2PRC - chains M and H of the 4 polymer chains in the assembly; structure by X-ray diffraction, 2.45 A resolution.

# Chain M
Name: Photosynthetic reaction center
Source organism: Blastochloris viridis
UniProtKB: P06010 (RCEM_RHOVI); residue numbers follow UniProt; this construct covers 1-323
Chain sequence (323 residues; each row starts with the number of its first residue):
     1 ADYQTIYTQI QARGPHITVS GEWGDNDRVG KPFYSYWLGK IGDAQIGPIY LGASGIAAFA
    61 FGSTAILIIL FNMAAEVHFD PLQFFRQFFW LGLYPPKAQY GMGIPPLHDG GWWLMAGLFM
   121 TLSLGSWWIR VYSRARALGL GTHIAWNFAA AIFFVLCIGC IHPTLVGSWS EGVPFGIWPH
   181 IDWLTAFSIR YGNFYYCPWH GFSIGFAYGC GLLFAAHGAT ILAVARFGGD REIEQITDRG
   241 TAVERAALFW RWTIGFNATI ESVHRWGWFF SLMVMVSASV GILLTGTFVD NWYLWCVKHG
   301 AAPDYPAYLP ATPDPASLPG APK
Ion coordination: bacteriochlorophyll b Mg site 1 near His-180 (its only coordinating residue here); bacteriochlorophyll b Mg site 2 near His-200 (its only coordinating residue here); Fe2+: His-217, Glu-232, His-264 (shared with 2 residues of chain L)
Ligand contacts:
  - bacteriochlorophyll b (BCB), molecule 1: Ile-46, Met-120, Phe-154, Val-155, Ile-158, Val-173, Ile-177, Trp-178, His-180, Ile-181, Trp-183, Leu-184
  - bacteriochlorophyll b (BCB), molecule 2: Gly-62, Ala-65, Ile-66, Ile-69, Met-120, Leu-124, Phe-148, Ala-151, Ile-152, Phe-154, Val-155, Ile-158, Phe-175, Trp-183, Leu-184, Thr-185, Phe-187, Ser-188, Phe-194, Tyr-195, Cys-197, Trp-199, His-200, Ser-203, Ile-204, Ala-207, Tyr-208, Val-274, Met-275, Ala-278, Gly-281, Ile-282
  - bacteriochlorophyll b (BCB), molecule 3: Leu-184, Tyr-195, Tyr-208
  - bacteriochlorophyll b (BCB), molecule 4: Tyr-195, His-200, Gly-201, Ile-204, Gly-205, Tyr-208, Gly-209, Leu-212, Phe-270
  - bacteriopheophytin b (BPB), molecule 1: Ala-58, Phe-59, Gly-62, Ser-63, Ile-66, Leu-67, Ser-123, Leu-124, Trp-127, Val-131, Ile-144, Asn-147, Phe-148, Ala-151, Ser-271, Val-274, Met-275
  - bacteriopheophytin b (BPB), molecule 2: Tyr-208, Gly-211, Leu-212, Ala-215, Ala-216, Trp-250, Thr-253, Ile-254
  - menaquinone-7 (MQ7): Leu-212, Leu-213, Ala-216, His-217, Thr-220, Val-243, Ala-246, Ala-247, Trp-250, Ile-254, Phe-256, Asn-257, Ala-258, Thr-259, Ile-260, Val-263, Trp-266, Phe-270
  - 15-cis-1,2-dihydroneurosporene (NS5): Ile-66, Ile-69, Leu-70, Met-73, Phe-88, Trp-113, Leu-114, Gly-117, Leu-118, Met-120, Thr-121, Val-155, Ile-158, Gly-159, Cys-160, Trp-169, Val-173, Pro-174, Phe-175, Gly-176, Ile-177, His-180

# Chain H
Name: Photosynthetic reaction center
Source organism: Blastochloris viridis
UniProtKB: P06008 (RCEH_RHOVI); residues 2-258 here = UniProt positions 2-258
Chain sequence (258 residues; each row starts with the number of its first residue):
     1 MYHGALAQHL DIAQLVWYAQ WLVIWTVVLL YLRREDRREG YPLVEPLGLV KLAPEDGQVY
    61 ELPYPKTFVL PHGGTVTVPR RRPETRELKL AQTDGFEGAP LQPTGNPLVD AVGPASYAER
   121 AEVVDATVDG KAKIVPLRVA TDFSIAEGDV DPRGLPVVAA DGVEAGTVTD LWVDRSEHYF
   181 RYLELSVAGS ARTALIPLGF CDVKKDKIVV TSILSEQFAN VPRLQSRDQI TLREEDKVSA
   241 YYAGGLLYAT PERAESLL
Modified positions: Met-1 (n-formylmethionine; FME)

# Chain M / chain H interface
Residue-residue contacts (124):
  Ala-1(M) / Gly-199(H)
  Asp-2(M) / Gly-199(H)
  Tyr-3(M) / Asp-202(H)
  Gln-4(M) / Tyr-179(H)  hydrogen bond
  Gln-4(M) / Leu-198(H)
  Gln-4(M) / Gly-199(H)
  Thr-8(M) / Tyr-179(H)
  Gln-9(M) / Asp-149(H)
  Gln-9(M) / Leu-198(H)
  Gln-9(M) / Cys-201(H)  hydrogen bond (side chain-backbone)
  Gln-9(M) / Val-203(H)  hydrogen bond (side chain-backbone)
  Ile-10(M) / Ile-145(H)  hydrophobic
  Ile-10(M) / Asp-149(H)
  Ile-10(M) / Val-150(H)
  Ile-10(M) / Pro-152(H)  hydrophobic
  Ile-10(M) / Phe-180(H)
  Gln-11(M) / Ile-145(H)
  Gln-11(M) / Ala-146(H)  hydrogen bond (backbone-backbone)
  Gln-11(M) / Asp-149(H)  hydrogen bond (backbone-side chain)
  Gln-11(M) / Phe-180(H)
  Ala-12(M) / Ser-144(H)
  Ala-12(M) / Val-173(H)  hydrophobic
  Ala-12(M) / His-178(H)
  Ala-12(M) / Tyr-179(H)
  Ala-12(M) / Phe-180(H)  hydrophobic
  Arg-13(M) / Phe-143(H)
  Arg-13(M) / Ser-144(H)  hydrogen bond (backbone-backbone)
  Arg-13(M) / Ala-146(H)
  Gly-14(M) / Asp-142(H)
  Gly-14(M) / Phe-143(H)
  Gly-14(M) / His-178(H)
  Pro-15(M) / Asp-142(H)
  Pro-15(M) / Phe-143(H)
  Pro-15(M) / His-178(H)  hydrogen bond (backbone-side chain)
  Ile-17(M) / Arg-175(H)
  Ile-17(M) / His-178(H)
  Tyr-36(M) / Gly-148(H)
  Tyr-36(M) / Asp-149(H)  hydrogen bond
  Lys-40(M) / Asp-149(H)  salt bridge
  Pro-198(M) / Trp-17(H)
  Trp-199(M) / Ala-13(H)
  Trp-199(M) / Val-16(H)
  Trp-199(M) / Trp-17(H)
  Trp-199(M) / Gln-20(H)  hydrogen bond
  Phe-202(M) / Trp-17(H)
  Phe-202(M) / Gln-20(H)
  Phe-202(M) / Trp-21(H)  hydrophobic
  Phe-202(M) / Ile-24(H)  hydrophobic
  Phe-206(M) / Ile-24(H)  hydrophobic
  Arg-226(M) / Gly-199(H)  hydrogen bond (side chain-backbone)
  Arg-226(M) / Phe-200(H)
  Arg-226(M) / Ser-239(H)
  Arg-226(M) / Leu-246(H)
  Phe-227(M) / Ser-239(H)
  Phe-227(M) / Ala-243(H)  hydrophobic
  Asp-230(M) / Arg-181(H)  salt bridge
  Arg-231(M) / Asp-125(H)  salt bridge
  Arg-231(M) / Ile-134(H)
  Arg-231(M) / Arg-181(H)
  Arg-231(M) / Glu-235(H)  salt bridge
  Glu-234(M) / Arg-120(H)  hydrogen bond (backbone-side chain)
  Glu-234(M) / Lys-133(H)  salt bridge
  Gln-235(M) / Arg-120(H)
  Ile-236(M) / Glu-39(H)
  Ile-236(M) / Phe-68(H)  hydrophobic
  Thr-237(M) / Phe-68(H)
  Thr-237(M) / Leu-70(H)
  Thr-237(M) / Val-76(H)
  Asp-238(M) / Arg-120(H)  salt bridge
  Asp-238(M) / Ala-121(H)  hydrogen bond (side chain-backbone)
  Asp-238(M) / Leu-232(H)
  Arg-239(M) / Glu-39(H)  salt bridge
  Arg-239(M) / Gly-40(H)
  Arg-239(M) / Arg-82(H)
  Arg-239(M) / Ala-118(H)
  Arg-239(M) / Arg-120(H)
  Gly-240(M) / Ala-118(H)
  Gly-240(M) / Arg-120(H)
  Gly-240(M) / Asp-236(H)
  Thr-241(M) / Ser-116(H)  hydrogen bond (side chain-backbone)
  Thr-241(M) / Ala-118(H)
  Thr-241(M) / Asp-236(H)  hydrogen bond (backbone-side chain)
  Glu-244(M) / Ala-118(H)
  Arg-245(M) / Pro-114(H)  hydrogen bond (side chain-backbone)
  Arg-245(M) / Ser-116(H)  hydrogen bond (side chain-backbone)
  Arg-245(M) / Ala-240(H)
  Arg-245(M) / Ala-243(H)
  Arg-251(M) / Tyr-41(H)  hydrogen bond
  Arg-251(M) / Leu-43(H)
  Phe-256(M) / Arg-33(H)
  Asn-257(M) / Arg-33(H)  hydrogen bond (backbone-side chain)
  Asn-257(M) / Asp-36(H)
  Ala-258(M) / Asp-36(H)
  Thr-259(M) / Glu-35(H)
  Thr-259(M) / Asp-36(H)
  Thr-259(M) / Glu-39(H)
  Glu-261(M) / Lys-66(H)  salt bridge
  Glu-261(M) / Phe-68(H)
  Ser-262(M) / Glu-35(H)
  Ser-262(M) / Asp-36(H)  hydrogen bond
  Arg-265(M) / Tyr-31(H)  hydrogen bond
  Arg-265(M) / Leu-32(H)
  Arg-265(M) / Glu-35(H)  salt bridge
  Arg-265(M) / Lys-66(H)
  Trp-266(M) / Val-28(H)  hydrophobic
  Trp-266(M) / Leu-32(H)  hydrophobic
  Trp-266(M) / Asp-36(H)  hydrogen bond
  Phe-269(M) / Val-27(H)  hydrophobic
  Phe-269(M) / Leu-32(H)  hydrophobic
  Met-273(M) / Gln-20(H)
  Ser-277(M) / Gln-20(H)  hydrogen bond
  Leu-284(M) / Ala-13(H)  hydrophobic
  Thr-287(M) / His-3(H)
  Phe-288(M) / His-3(H)
  Phe-288(M) / Gly-4(H)
  Val-289(M) / Ala-13(H)  hydrophobic
  Trp-295(M) / Asp-11(H)  hydrogen bond
  Trp-295(M) / Ala-13(H)
  Trp-295(M) / Gln-14(H)
  Lys-298(M) / His-9(H)
  Lys-298(M) / Asp-11(H)  salt bridge
  His-299(M) / His-9(H)
  His-299(M) / Asp-11(H)  salt bridge
  His-299(M) / Gln-14(H)
Interface residues without a listed pair, chain M (56 interface residues in all): Val-19, Asp-43, Val-280, Trp-292
Interface residues without a listed pair, chain H (75 interface residues in all): Ile-12, Arg-38, Ala-115, Tyr-117, Val-128, Glu-147, Leu-171, Asp-174, Ser-176, Glu-177, Tyr-182, Pro-197

# Summary
56 residues of chain M and 75 residues of chain H are in contact; the contacts include 23 hydrogen bonds and
11 salt bridges. Polar pairs include Lys-40(M)/Asp-149(H), Asp-230(M)/Arg-181(H) and Arg-231(M)/Asp-125(H).
Chain M binds 4 copies of bacteriochlorophyll b, bacteriopheophytin b, menaquinone-7 and
15-cis-1,2-dihydroneurosporene.
Here chain M is Photosynthetic reaction center and chain H is Photosynthetic reaction center, both from
Blastochloris viridis. Entry 2PRC (Photosynthetic reaction center from rhodopseudomonas viridis (ubiquinone-2
complex)) was determined by X-ray diffraction together with 3PRC from the same study.
